7Q0S - chains A and B of the 8 polymer chains in the assembly; structure by electron microscopy, 4.00 A resolution.

# Chain A
Protein: Glycogen [starch] synthase, muscle
Source organism: Homo sapiens
Notes: EC 2.4.1.11
Reference sequence: P13807 (GYS1_HUMAN); residue numbers follow UniProt; this construct covers 1-737
Sequence (737 residues; row label = number of the first residue in the row):
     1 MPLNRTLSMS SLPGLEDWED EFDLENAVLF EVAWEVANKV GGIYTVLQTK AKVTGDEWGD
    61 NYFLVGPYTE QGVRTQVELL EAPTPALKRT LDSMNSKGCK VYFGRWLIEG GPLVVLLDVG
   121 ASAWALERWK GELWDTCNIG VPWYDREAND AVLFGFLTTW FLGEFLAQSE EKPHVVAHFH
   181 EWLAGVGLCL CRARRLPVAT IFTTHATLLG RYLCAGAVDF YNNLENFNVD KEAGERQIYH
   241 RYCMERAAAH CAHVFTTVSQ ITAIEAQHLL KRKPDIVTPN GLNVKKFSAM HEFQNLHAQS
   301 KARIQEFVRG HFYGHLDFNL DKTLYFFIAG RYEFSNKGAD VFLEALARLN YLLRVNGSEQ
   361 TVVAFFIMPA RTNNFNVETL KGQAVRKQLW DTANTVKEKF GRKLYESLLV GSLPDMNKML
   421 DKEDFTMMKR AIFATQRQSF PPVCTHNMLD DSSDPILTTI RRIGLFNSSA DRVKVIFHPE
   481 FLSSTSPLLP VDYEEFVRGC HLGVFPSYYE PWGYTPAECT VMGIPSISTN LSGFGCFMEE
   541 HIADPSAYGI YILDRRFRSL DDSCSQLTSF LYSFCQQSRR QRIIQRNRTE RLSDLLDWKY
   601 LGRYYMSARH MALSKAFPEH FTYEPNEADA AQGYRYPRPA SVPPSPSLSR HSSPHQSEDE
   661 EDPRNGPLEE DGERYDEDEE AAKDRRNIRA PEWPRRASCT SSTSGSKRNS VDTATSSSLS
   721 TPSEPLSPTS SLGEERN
Not modelled in the structure: 1-12, 290-292, 630-636, 643-737
Ligand contacts: 6-O-phosphono-alpha-D-glucopyranose (G6P): Q294, H297, A298, K301, H501, R579, R582, I583, R586
Swiss-Prot annotation at these positions:
  - binding site (UDP): K39, R331, T515
  - binding site (UDP-alpha-D-glucose): H205, R211, R331, E510, W512, G513
  - binding site (alpha-D-glucose 6-phosphate): H291, E292, Q294, H297, K301, H501, R582, R586
  - modified residue: S8 (Phosphoserine), S11 (Phosphoserine), S412 (Phosphoserine), S641 (Phosphoserine), S645 (Phosphoserine), S649 (Phosphoserine), S652 (Phosphoserine), S653 (Phosphoserine), S657 (Phosphoserine), S698 (Phosphoserine), T700 (Phosphothreonine), S710 (Phosphoserine), T721 (Phosphothreonine), S727 (Phosphoserine), S731 (Phosphoserine)
  - natural variant: G464 (G464S: In NIDDM)
From the paper describing this entry:
  - conformationally variable residues (order/disorder transition, side-chain flip): M290 to E292, R586
  - mutagenesis - R582A/R586A: abolished binding to 6-O-phosphono-alpha-D-glucopyranose

# Chain B
Protein: Glycogen [starch] synthase, muscle
Source organism: Homo sapiens
Notes: EC 2.4.1.11
Reference sequence: P13807 (GYS1_HUMAN); residue numbers follow UniProt; this construct covers 1-737
Sequence (737 residues; numbered 1 to 737; the number before each row is that of its first residue):
     1 MPLNRTLSMS SLPGLEDWED EFDLENAVLF EVAWEVANKV GGIYTVLQTK AKVTGDEWGD
    61 NYFLVGPYTE QGVRTQVELL EAPTPALKRT LDSMNSKGCK VYFGRWLIEG GPLVVLLDVG
   121 ASAWALERWK GELWDTCNIG VPWYDREAND AVLFGFLTTW FLGEFLAQSE EKPHVVAHFH
   181 EWLAGVGLCL CRARRLPVAT IFTTHATLLG RYLCAGAVDF YNNLENFNVD KEAGERQIYH
   241 RYCMERAAAH CAHVFTTVSQ ITAIEAQHLL KRKPDIVTPN GLNVKKFSAM HEFQNLHAQS
   301 KARIQEFVRG HFYGHLDFNL DKTLYFFIAG RYEFSNKGAD VFLEALARLN YLLRVNGSEQ
   361 TVVAFFIMPA RTNNFNVETL KGQAVRKQLW DTANTVKEKF GRKLYESLLV GSLPDMNKML
   421 DKEDFTMMKR AIFATQRQSF PPVCTHNMLD DSSDPILTTI RRIGLFNSSA DRVKVIFHPE
   481 FLSSTSPLLP VDYEEFVRGC HLGVFPSYYE PWGYTPAECT VMGIPSISTN LSGFGCFMEE
   541 HIADPSAYGI YILDRRFRSL DDSCSQLTSF LYSFCQQSRR QRIIQRNRTE RLSDLLDWKY
   601 LGRYYMSARH MALSKAFPEH FTYEPNEADA AQGYRYPRPA SVPPSPSLSR HSSPHQSEDE
   661 EDPRNGPLEE DGERYDEDEE AAKDRRNIRA PEWPRRASCT SSTSGSKRNS VDTATSSSLS
   721 TPSEPLSPTS SLGEERN
Not modelled in the structure: 1-12, 290-292, 630-636, 643-737
Modified residues: S641 (phosphoserine; SEP)
Ligand contacts: 6-O-phosphono-alpha-D-glucopyranose (G6P): Q294, H297, A298, K301, H501, R579, R582, I583, R586
Swiss-Prot annotation at these positions:
  - binding site (UDP): K39, R331, T515
  - binding site (UDP-alpha-D-glucose): H205, R211, R331, E510, W512, G513
  - binding site (alpha-D-glucose 6-phosphate): H291, E292, Q294, H297, K301, H501, R582, R586
  - modified residue: S8 (Phosphoserine), S11 (Phosphoserine), S412 (Phosphoserine), S641 (Phosphoserine), S645 (Phosphoserine), S649 (Phosphoserine), S652 (Phosphoserine), S653 (Phosphoserine), S657 (Phosphoserine), S698 (Phosphoserine), T700 (Phosphothreonine), S710 (Phosphoserine), T721 (Phosphothreonine), S727 (Phosphoserine), S731 (Phosphoserine)
  - natural variant: G464 (G464S: In NIDDM)

# How chain A and chain B interact
Contacting residue pairs (20; chain A residue first):
  R74(A) with F433(B)
  Q76(A) with R430(B), hydrogen bond
  E78(A) with K429(B), salt bridge
  R105(A) with K422(B)
  L107(A) with T426(B); R430(B), hydrogen bond (backbone-side chain); F433(B), hydrophobic
  I108(A) with T426(B)
  G110(A) with K422(B)
  G111(A) with K422(B)
  K422(A) with R105(B); G110(B); G111(B)
  T426(A) with L107(B); I108(B)
  K429(A) with E78(B), salt bridge
  R430(A) with Q76(B); L107(B), hydrogen bond (side chain-backbone)
  F433(A) with R74(B); L107(B), hydrophobic
Also at the interface, not in a pair above, chain A (16 interface residues in all): T75, E109, E423
Also at the interface, not in a pair above, chain B (16 interface residues in all): T75, E109, E423

# Overview
Chain A and chain B each contribute 16 residues to their interface, with 3 hydrogen bonds and 2 salt bridges.
Polar pairs include E78(A)-K429(B), K429(A)-E78(B) and Q76(A)-R430(B). Chain A binds
6-O-phosphono-alpha-D-glucopyranose. Ligands of chain B: 6-O-phosphono-alpha-D-glucopyranose. From the paper:
R582A/R586A of chain A abolish binding to 6-O-phosphono-alpha-D-glucopyranose; conformational variability at
M290(A) and R586(A).
Here chain A is Glycogen [starch] synthase, muscle and chain B is Glycogen [starch] synthase, muscle, both
from Homo sapiens. Entry 7Q0S (Human GYS1-GYG1 complex inhibited-like state bound to glucose-6-phosphate) was
determined by electron microscopy (same publication as 7Q0B, 7Q12 and 7Q13).
